PDB entry 6S7O | electron microscopy, 3.50 A resolution | chains A and H of the 8 polymer chains in the assembly

# Chain A
Protein: Dolichyl-diphosphooligosaccharide--protein glycosyltransferase subunit STT3A
Source organism: Homo sapiens
Notes: EC 2.4.99.18
UniProtKB: P46977 (STT3A_HUMAN); numbering as in UniProt (aligned over 1-705)
Sequence (705 residues; numbered 1 to 705; the number before each row is that of its first residue):
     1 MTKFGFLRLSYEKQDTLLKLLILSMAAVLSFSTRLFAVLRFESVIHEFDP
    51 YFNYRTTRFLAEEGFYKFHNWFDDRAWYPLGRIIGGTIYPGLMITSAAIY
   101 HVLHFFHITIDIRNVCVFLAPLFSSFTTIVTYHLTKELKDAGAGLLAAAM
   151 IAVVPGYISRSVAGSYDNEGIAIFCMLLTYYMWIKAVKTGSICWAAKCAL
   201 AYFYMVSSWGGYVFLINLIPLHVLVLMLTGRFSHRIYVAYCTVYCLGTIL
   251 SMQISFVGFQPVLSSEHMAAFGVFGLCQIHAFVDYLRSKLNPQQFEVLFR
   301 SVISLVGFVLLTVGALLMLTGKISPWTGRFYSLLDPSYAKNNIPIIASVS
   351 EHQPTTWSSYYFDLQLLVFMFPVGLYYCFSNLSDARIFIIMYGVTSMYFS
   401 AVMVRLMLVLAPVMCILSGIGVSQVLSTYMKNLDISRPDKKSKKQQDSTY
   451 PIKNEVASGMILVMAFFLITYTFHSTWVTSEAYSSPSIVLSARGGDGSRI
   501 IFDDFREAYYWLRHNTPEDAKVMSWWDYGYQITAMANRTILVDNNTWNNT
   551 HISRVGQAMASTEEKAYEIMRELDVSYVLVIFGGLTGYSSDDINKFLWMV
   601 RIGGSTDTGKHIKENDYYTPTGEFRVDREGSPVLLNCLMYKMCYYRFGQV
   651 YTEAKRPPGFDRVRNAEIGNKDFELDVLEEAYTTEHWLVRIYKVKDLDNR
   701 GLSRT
Disordered / not traced: 1-6, 300-321, 438-452, 493-498
Covalent attachments: glycan linked to N548
Residues lining bound ligands:
  - EGY ((4R,7R)-4-hydroxy-N,N,N-trimethyl-4,9-dioxo-7-[(undecanoyloxy)methyl]-3,5,8-trioxa-4lambda~5~-phosphadocosan-1-aminium), molecule 1: K19, L20, L23, S24, A27, V28, I129, Y132, H133, K136
  - EGY, molecule 2: F31, L35, V38, S43, I99, L103, I110, R113, N114, F118, L122
  - EGY, molecule 3: F65, Y66, H69, P90, I94, T95, A98, F203, Y204, S207, Q253, I254
  - EGY, molecule 4: I108, F126, I129
  - EGY, molecule 5: L221, L224, V225, L228, T229, R231, F379, L382, I387, M391, V394, T395, Y398
  - KZB ((2S,3R,4R,5S,6S)-2-(hydroxymethyl)-6-[(1S,2R,3R,4R,5'S,6S,7R,8S,9R,12R,13R,15S,16S,18R)-5',7,9,13-tetramethyl-3,15-bis(oxidanyl)spiro[5-oxapentacyclo[10.8.0.02,9.04,8.013,18]icosane-6,2'-oxane]-16-yl]oxy-oxane-3,4,5-triol), molecule 1: H101, V102, F105, F106
  - KZB, molecule 2: F126, I129, V130, H133, F174, Y181, M182, K185, W194
  - KZB, molecule 3: Y244, T248, V262, F271
  - KZE ([(3R,6Z,10Z,14Z,18Z)-3,7,11,15,19,23-hexamethyltetracosa-6,10,14,18,22-pentaenyl] dihydrogen phosphate): W209, G210, G211, F214, N217, L221, W326, R329, F330, L333, L334, T395, F399, R405, L406
Swiss-Prot annotation at these positions:
  - region: W525 to D527 (Interacts with target acceptor peptide in protein substrate)
  - motif: E47 to D49 (DXD motif 1), D167 to E169 (DXD motif 2), S348 to E351 (SVSE motif), W525 to G529 (WWDYG motif), D592 to M599 (DK motif)
  - binding site (Mn(2+)): D49, D167, E169
  - binding site (dolichyl diphosphooligosaccharide): R405, Y530
  - site: D49 (Interacts with target acceptor peptide in protein substrate), R160 (Important for catalytic activity), E351 (Interacts with target acceptor peptide in protein substrate), K595 (Interacts with target acceptor peptide in protein substrate)
  - glycosylation (N-linked (GlcNAc...) asparagine): N537, N544, N548 (high mannose)
  - natural variant: H46 (H46R: In CDG1WAD loss of function, when tested in a heterologous system), R160 (R160Q: In CDG1WAD loss of function, when tested in a heterologous system), R329 (R329C: In CDG1WAD; uncertain significance), R405 (R405C: In CDG1WAD loss of function, when tested in a heterologous system; R405H: In CDG1WAD), Y530 (Y530S: In CDG1WAD; uncertain significance), T546 (T546I: In CDG1WAD; uncertain significance), V626 (V626A: In CDG1WAR)
  - mutagenesis: W209 (W209F: In LLO mutant; abolished oligosaccharyl transferase activity due to defects in binding lipid-linked oligosaccharide; when associated with A-405 and A-530), F256 (F256P: Confers resistance to inhibitor N-glycosylation inhibitor NGI-1), Q260 (Q260R: Confers resistance to inhibitor N-glycosylation inhibitor NGI-1), E266 (E266K: Confers resistance to inhibitor N-glycosylation inhibitor NGI-1), Y331 (Y331H: Confers resistance to inhibitor N-glycosylation inhibitor NGI-1), R405 (R405A: In LLO mutant; abolished oligosaccharyl transferase activity due to defects in binding lipid-linked oligosaccharide; when associated with F-209 and A-530), W525 to D527 (Impaired ability to prevent hyperglycosylation of target proteins), Y530 (Y530A: In LLO mutant; abolished oligosaccharyl transferase activity due to defects in binding lipid-linked oligosaccharide; when associated with F-209 and A-405)
Reported in the primary citation:
  - post-translational modification sites: N537, N548

# Chain H
Protein: Oligosaccharyltransferase complex subunit OSTC
Source organism: Homo sapiens
UniProtKB: Q9NRP0 (OSTC_HUMAN); residues 1-149 here = UniProt positions 1-149
Sequence (149 residues; row label = number of the first residue in the row):
     1 METLYRVPFLVLECPNLKLKKPPWLHMPSAMTVYALVVVSYFLITGGIIY
    51 DVIVEPPSVGSMTDEHGHQRPVAFLAYRVNGQYIMEGLASSFLFTMGGLG
   101 FIILDRSNAPNIPKLNRFLLLFIGFVCVLLSFFMARVFMRMKLPGYLMG
Disordered / not traced: 1-27, 62-73, 148-149
Residues lining bound ligands: EGY ((4R,7R)-4-hydroxy-N,N,N-trimethyl-4,9-dioxo-7-[(undecanoyloxy)methyl]-3,5,8-trioxa-4lambda~5~-phosphadocosan-1-aminium): P28, S29, A30, V33
Swiss-Prot annotation at these positions:
  - natural variant: F9 (F9L: In a breast cancer sample)

# How chain A and chain H interact
Contacting residue pairs (60; chain A residue first):
  P336(A) with I53(H)
  S337(A) with I53(H)
  K340(A) with I53(H), hydrogen bond (side chain-backbone)
  P354(A) with I49(H), hydrophobic; Y50(H); I53(H), hydrophobic
  T356(A) with Y50(H); V79(H); N80(H); G81(H); Q82(H)
  W357(A) with T45(H); Q82(H); E86(H); G87(H); S90(H), hydrogen bond
  S358(A) with V79(H), hydrogen bond (side chain-backbone); G81(H); M139(H); K142(H), hydrogen bond
  Y361(A) with F94(H), hydrophobic; R136(H); M139(H), hydrophobic; Y146(H)
  F362(A) with M139(H), hydrophobic; L143(H), hydrophobic
  Q365(A) with F132(H)
  V368(A) with Y41(H), hydrogen bond (backbone-side chain)
  F369(A) with F94(H), hydrophobic; A135(H), hydrophobic
  F371(A) with Y41(H), hydrophobic
  P372(A) with Y34(H), hydrogen bond (backbone-side chain); Y41(H), hydrophobic
  V373(A) with F101(H), hydrophobic
  L375(A) with Y34(H); V37(H), hydrophobic
  Y376(A) with Y34(H); I102(H), hydrophobic
  F379(A) with A30(H); V33(H), hydrophobic; Y34(H), hydrophobic
  L382(A) with A30(H), hydrophobic
  M397(A) with Y41(H), hydrophobic; I44(H), hydrophobic
  A401(A) with I44(H), hydrophobic; I49(H)
  T428(A) with N108(H)
  Y429(A) with L104(H)
  N432(A) with N108(H)
  K453(A) with F118(H)
  V456(A) with L121(H), hydrophobic
  M460(A) with L104(H), hydrophobic
  M464(A) with F101(H), hydrophobic
  F467(A) with F132(H), hydrophobic
  T470(A) with F132(H); R136(H), hydrogen bond
  H474(A) with Y146(H), hydrogen bond
  W477(A) with G145(H); Y146(H), hydrophobic; L147(H)
Interface residues without a listed pair, chain A (40 interface residues in all): T355, S359, M370, V402, Q424, V425, V463, F466
Interface residues without a listed pair, chain H (44 interface residues in all): S40, G47, F74, L93, G98, D105, F125, V128, S131, F133, F138

# In short
Chain A and chain H form an interface of 40 and 44 residues respectively, with 8 hydrogen bonds. Polar
contacts include K340(A)-I53(H), W357(A)-S90(H) and S358(A)-V79(H). One compound EGY molecule is bound between
chain A and chain H. The paper reports modification sites N537(A) and N548(A).
Chain A is Dolichyl-diphosphooligosaccharide--protein glycosyltransferase subunit STT3A and chain H is
Oligosaccharyltransferase complex subunit OSTC, both from Homo sapiens; the structure, Cryo-EM structure of
human oligosaccharyltransferase complex OST-A, was determined by electron microscopy, deposited together with
6S7T.
